PDB entry 7WR5 | X-ray diffraction, 3.10 A resolution | chains A and B of the 3 polymer chains in the assembly

== Chain A ==
Molecule: OspC3
From: Shigella flexneri
UniProt: R4X5L7 (R4X5L7_SHIFL); residue numbers follow UniProt; this construct covers 53-474
Chain sequence (430 residues; numbered 45 to 474; the number before each row is that of its first residue):
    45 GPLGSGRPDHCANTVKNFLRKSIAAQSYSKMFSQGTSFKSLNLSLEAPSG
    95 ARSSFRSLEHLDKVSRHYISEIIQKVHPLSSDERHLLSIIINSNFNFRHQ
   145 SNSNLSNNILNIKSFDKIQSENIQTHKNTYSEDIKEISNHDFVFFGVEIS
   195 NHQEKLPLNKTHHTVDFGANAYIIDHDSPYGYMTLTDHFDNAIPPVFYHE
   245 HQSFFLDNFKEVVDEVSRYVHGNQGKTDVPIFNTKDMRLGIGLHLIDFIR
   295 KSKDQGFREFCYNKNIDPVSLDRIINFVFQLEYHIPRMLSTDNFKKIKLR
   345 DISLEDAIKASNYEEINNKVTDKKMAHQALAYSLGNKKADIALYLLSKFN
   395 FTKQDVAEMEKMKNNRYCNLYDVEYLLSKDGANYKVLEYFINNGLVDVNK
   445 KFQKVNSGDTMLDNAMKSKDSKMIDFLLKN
Unresolved in the structure: 45-50
Construct notes: expression tag (45-52)
Residues lining bound ligands: 5ZV ([[(2R,3R,4S,5R)-5-(3-aminocarbonylpyridin-1-yl)-4-fluoranyl-3-oxidanyl-oxolan-2-yl]methoxy-oxidanyl-phosphoryl] [(2R,3S,4R,5R)-5-(6-aminopurin-9-yl)-3,4-bis(oxidanyl)oxolan-2-yl]methyl hydrogen phosphate): Arg142, His143, Gln144, Ser145, Leu149, Asn155, Ile156, Lys157, Phe159, Ile162, Ile167, Gln168, Thr169, His170, Lys171, Asn172, Thr173, Phe188, Phe189, Gly190, His206, Phe211, Asp231, Glu326

== Chain B ==
Molecule: Calmodulin-1
From: Homo sapiens
UniProt: P0DP23 (CALM1_HUMAN); residues 1-149 here = UniProt positions 1-149
Chain sequence (149 residues; numbered 1 to 149; the number before each row is that of its first residue):
     1 MADQLTEEQIAEFKEAFSLFDKDGDGTITTKELGTVMRSLGQNPTEAELQ
    51 DMINEVDADGNGTIDFPEFLTMMARKMKDTDSEEEIREAFRVFDKDGNGY
   101 ISAAELRHVMTNLGEKLTDEEVDEMIREADIDGDGQVNYEEFVQMMTAK
Unresolved in the structure: 1-7, 58-60, 149
UniProt features mapped onto this chain:
  - binding site (Ca(2+)): Asp21, Asp23, Asp25, Thr27, Glu32, Asp57, Asp59, Asn61, Thr63, Glu68, Asp94, Asp96, Asn98, Tyr100, Glu105, Asp130, Asp132, Asp134, Gln136, Glu141
  - modified residue: Ala2 (N-acetylalanine), Lys22 (N6-acetyllysine), Thr45 (Phosphothreonine), Ser82 (Phosphoserine), Lys95 (N6-acetyllysine), Tyr100 (Phosphotyrosine), Ser102 (Phosphoserine), Thr111 (Phosphothreonine), Lys116 (N6,N6,N6-trimethyllysine), Tyr139 (Phosphotyrosine)
  - cross-link: Lys22 (Glycyl lysine isopeptide (Lys-Gly) (interchain with G-Cter in SUMO2))
  - natural variant: Asn54 (N54I: In CPVT4), Phe90 (F90L: In LQT14), Asn98 (N98S: In CPVT4), Asp130 (D130G: In LQT14), Glu141 (E141G: In LQT14; E141V: In LQT14), Phe142 (F142L: In LQT14)

== Chain A / chain B interface ==
Residue-residue contacts - 73 pairs, chain A then chain B:
  Pro52(A) with Phe93(B)
  Asp53(A) with Leu113(B); Gly114(B)
  Cys55(A) with Ala89(B)
  Ala56(A) with Leu113(B)
  Asn57(A) with Gly114(B); Glu115(B), hydrogen bond (side chain-backbone)
  Thr58(A) with Asp81(B); Ile86(B); Ala89(B)
  Val59(A) with Phe90(B), hydrophobic
  Lys60(A) with Met110(B), hydrogen bond (side chain-backbone); Leu113(B), hydrogen bond (side chain-backbone); Gly114(B); Glu115(B), hydrogen bond (side chain-backbone); Leu117(B); Met125(B)
  Phe62(A) with Ile86(B), hydrophobic; Phe90(B), hydrophobic; Phe142(B), hydrophobic; Val143(B), hydrophobic; Met146(B), hydrophobic
  Leu63(A) with Met110(B), hydrophobic; Met125(B), hydrophobic
  Arg64(A) with Leu117(B); Glu121(B), salt bridge; Met125(B)
  Ser66(A) with Phe142(B); Met146(B)
  Ile67(A) with Glu124(B); Glu128(B)
  Gln70(A) with Glu128(B)
  Arg96(A) with Arg127(B), hydrogen bond (side chain-backbone); Glu128(B), salt bridge; Ile131(B); Met145(B); Met146(B)
  Ser97(A) with Met146(B)
  Ser98(A) with Met145(B), hydrogen bond (side chain-backbone); Met146(B); Ala148(B)
  Phe99(A) with Met146(B), hydrogen bond (backbone-backbone)
  Arg110(A) with Glu15(B), salt bridge
  Ile117(A) with Glu15(B)
  His121(A) with Ser18(B), hydrogen bond; Leu19(B)
  Leu123(A) with Leu19(B)
  Arg128(A) with Leu19(B), hydrogen bond (side chain-backbone); Phe20(B); Lys22(B)
  Leu131(A) with Phe20(B), hydrophobic
  Ser132(A) with Phe20(B); Glu32(B), hydrogen bond; Thr35(B)
  Ile135(A) with Thr35(B); Arg38(B); Ser39(B)
  Asn136(A) with Thr35(B), hydrogen bond; Arg38(B), hydrogen bond
  Ile153(A) with Thr118(B)
  Asn155(A) with Glu120(B)
  Lys161(A) with Glu124(B), salt bridge; Arg127(B)
  Lys279(A) with Ser39(B); Leu40(B); Gly41(B)
  Arg331(A) with Glu124(B), salt bridge; Glu128(B), salt bridge
  Met332(A) with Glu121(B); Glu124(B)
  Ser334(A) with Thr118(B), hydrogen bond; Glu120(B); Glu121(B)
Also at the interface, not in a pair above, chain A (41 interface residues in all): Asn61, Ala95, Gln118, Glu165, Asp280, Leu283, Thr335
Also at the interface, not in a pair above, chain B (41 interface residues in all): Glu85, Val92, Leu106, Val109, Lys116, Ala129, Asp130

== In short ==
Chain A and chain B each contribute 41 residues to their interface; the contacts include 13 hydrogen bonds and
6 salt bridges. Among the polar pairs are Arg64(A)-Glu121(B), Arg96(A)-Glu128(B) and Arg110(A)-Glu15(B). Chain
A binds compound 5ZV. UniProt lists 20 Ca2+-binding residues on chain B.
Chain A is OspC3 (Shigella flexneri) and chain B is Calmodulin-1 (Homo sapiens); the structure, Crystal
structure of OspC3-calmodulin-caspase-4 complex binding with 2'-aF-NAD+, was determined by X-ray diffraction,
deposited together with 7WR3, 7WR4 and 7WR6.
